Entry 8ASJ (electron microscopy, 3.75 A resolution); this record covers chains A and F of the 8 polymer chains in the assembly.

# Chain A
Name: Ubiquinol-cytochrome c reductase iron-sulfur subunit
From: Cereibacter sphaeroides 2.4.1
Notes: EC 7.1.1.8
UniProt: Q3IY09 (Q3IY09_CERS4); numbering as in UniProt (aligned over 1-187)
Sequence (187 residues; numbered 1 to 187; the number before each row is that of its first residue):
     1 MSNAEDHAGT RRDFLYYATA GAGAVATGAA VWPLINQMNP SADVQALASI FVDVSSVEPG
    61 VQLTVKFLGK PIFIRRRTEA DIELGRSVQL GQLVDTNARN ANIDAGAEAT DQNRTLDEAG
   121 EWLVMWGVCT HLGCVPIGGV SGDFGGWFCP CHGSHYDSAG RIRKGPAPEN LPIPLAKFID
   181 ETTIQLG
Not modelled in the structure: 1-8
Disulfides: C134-C151
Metal / ion sites: 2Fe-2S cluster Fe: C129, H131, C149, H152
Residues lining bound ligands:
  - 2Fe-2S cluster (FES): C129, H131, L132, G133, C134, C149, C151, H152, G153, S154
  - ubiquinone-10 (U10): L34, I35, Q37, M38, C151, H152

# Chain F
Name: Cytochrome b
From: Cereibacter sphaeroides 2.4.1
UniProt: Q3IY10 (Q3IY10_CERS4); residue numbers follow UniProt; this construct covers 1-445
Sequence (445 residues; numbered 1 to 445; the number before each row is that of its first residue):
     1 MSGIPHDHYE PRTGIEKWLH SRLPIVALAY DTIMIPTPRN LNWMWIWGVV LAFCLVLQIV
    61 TGIVLAMHYT PHVDLAFASV EHIMRNVNGG FMLRYLHANG ASLFFIAVYL HIFRGLYYGS
   121 YKAPREVTWI VGMLIYLAMM ATAFMGYVLP WGQMSFWGAT VITGLFGAIP GIGHSIQTWL
   181 LGGPAVDNAT LNRFFSLHYL LPFVIAALVA IHIWAFHSTG NNNPTGVEVR RTSKAEAQKD
   241 TVPFWPYFII KDVFALAVVL LVFFAIVGFM PNYLGHPDNY IEANPLSTPA HIVPEWYFLP
   301 FYAILRAFTA DVWVVQIANF ISFGIIDAKF FGVLAMFGAI LVMALVPWLD TSPVRSGRYR
   361 PMFKIYFWLL AADFVILTWV GAQQTTFPYD WISLIASAYW FAYFLVILPI LGAIEKPVAP
   421 PATIEEDFNA HYSPATGGTK TVVAE
Not modelled in the structure: 433-445
Metal / ion sites: heme Fe site 1: H97, H198; heme Fe site 2: H111, H212
Residues lining bound ligands:
  - heme (HEM), molecule 1: W45, W47, G48, L51, A52, F104, V108, H111, I112, R114, S120, Y121, R125, T128, W129, G132, M133, I135, Y136, M139, I205, V209, H212, F216, T219, G220, N221, N222, M343
  - heme (HEM), molecule 2: L55, Q58, I59, G62, I63, L65, A66, Y69, V80, R94, H97, A98, A101, F104, T142, A143, G146, Y147, L149, P150, F195, H198, Y199, P202, I205, Y297
  - ubiquinone-10 (U10): M140, A141, F144, M145, W157, G158, V161, I162, F166, W179, L180, F194, L197, I292, P294, E295, F298, F301, Y302, L305, M336

# Interface between chain A and chain F
Contacting residue pairs (30):
  I35(A) - W179(F)  hydrogen bond (backbone-side chain)
  M38(A) - W179(F)
  M38(A) - G182(F)
  M38(A) - R193(F)  hydrogen bond (backbone-side chain)
  N39(A) - W179(F)
  P40(A) - G182(F)
  P40(A) - G183(F)
  V44(A) - G182(F)
  V44(A) - G183(F)
  V44(A) - P184(F)
  K66(A) - L286(F)
  L68(A) - P184(F)  hydrophobic
  L68(A) - A185(F)
  K70(A) - P184(F)
  P71(A) - P285(F)
  T130(A) - K329(F)
  H131(A) - K329(F)  hydrogen bond (backbone-side chain)
  L132(A) - T160(F)
  L132(A) - V161(F)  hydrophobic
  L132(A) - G164(F)
  L132(A) - L165(F)  hydrophobic
  C134(A) - V161(F)  hydrophobic
  V135(A) - W157(F)  hydrophobic
  V135(A) - T288(F)  hydrogen bond (backbone-side chain)
  I137(A) - A290(F)  hydrophobic
  P150(A) - P289(F)
  C151(A) - I292(F)  hydrophobic
  C151(A) - Y302(F)  hydrogen bond (backbone-side chain)
  H152(A) - V161(F)
  H152(A) - Y302(F)
Also at the interface, not in a pair above, chain A (25 interface residues in all): S41, T64, G69, G133, G165, P166, P168
Also at the interface, not in a pair above, chain F (28 interface residues in all): T178, L180, L305, R306, T309, A310, D327, A328, T385

# In short
25 residues of chain A face 28 of chain F across their interface, with 5 hydrogen bonds. Among the polar pairs
are I35(A)-W179(F), M38(A)-R193(F) and H131(A)-K329(F). Ubiquinone-10 is bound between chain A and chain F.
Chain A binds 2Fe-2S cluster. Bound to chain F: heme.
Here chain A is Ubiquinol-cytochrome c reductase iron-sulfur subunit and chain F is Cytochrome b, both from
Cereibacter sphaeroides 2.4.1. Entry 8ASJ (Four subunit cytochrome b-c1 complex from Rhodobacter sphaeroides
in native nanodiscs - focussed refinement in the ...) was determined by electron microscopy together with 8ASI
from the same study.
